Entry 6D55 (X-ray diffraction, 1.68 A resolution); this record covers chains B and C of the 3 polymer chains in the assembly.

[Chain B]
Protein: Son of sevenless homolog 1
Source organism: Homo sapiens
UniProt: Q07889 (SOS1_HUMAN); residue numbers follow UniProt; this construct covers 566-1046
Chain sequence (482 residues; numbered 565 to 1046; the number before each row is that of its first residue):
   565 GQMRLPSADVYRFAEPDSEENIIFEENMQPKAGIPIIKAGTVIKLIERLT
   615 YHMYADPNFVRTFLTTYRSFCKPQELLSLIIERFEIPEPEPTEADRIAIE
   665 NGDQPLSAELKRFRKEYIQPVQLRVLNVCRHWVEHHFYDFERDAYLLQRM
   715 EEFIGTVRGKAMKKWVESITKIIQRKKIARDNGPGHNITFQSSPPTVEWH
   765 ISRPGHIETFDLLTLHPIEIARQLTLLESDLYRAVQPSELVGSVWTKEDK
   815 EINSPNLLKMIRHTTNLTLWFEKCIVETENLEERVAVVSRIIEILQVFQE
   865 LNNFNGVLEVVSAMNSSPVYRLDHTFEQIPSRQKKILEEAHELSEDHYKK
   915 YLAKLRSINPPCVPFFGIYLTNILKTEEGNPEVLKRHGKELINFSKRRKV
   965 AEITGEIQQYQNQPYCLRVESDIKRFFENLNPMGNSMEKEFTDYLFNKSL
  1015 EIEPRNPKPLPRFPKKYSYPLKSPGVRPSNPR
Not modelled in the structure: 591-596, 744-750
Differences from the reference sequence: expression tag (565)
Small-molecule neighbours: FWA (6-chloro-2-(2,6-diazaspiro[3.3]heptan-2-yl)-1-[(4-fluoro-3,5-dimethylphenyl)methyl]-4-(4-methylpiperazin-1-yl)-1H-benzimidazole): Val-852, Ile-856, Val-875, Met-878, Asn-879, Val-883, Tyr-884, Leu-886, Asp-887, Thr-889, Phe-890, Ile-893, Lys-898, Leu-901, Glu-902, His-905, Glu-909
From the paper describing this entry:
  - binding site for FWA: Glu-902
  - binding site for FWA: Asp-887 (proposed by the authors, not directly observed)

[Chain C]
Protein: GTPase HRas
Source organism: Homo sapiens
UniProt: P01112 (RASH_HUMAN); residues 1-166 here = UniProt positions 1-166
Chain sequence (167 residues; numbered 0 to 166; the number before each row is that of its first residue; numbering starts at 0):
     0 GMTEYKLVVVGAGGVGKSALTIQLIQNHFVDEYDPTIEDSYRKQVVIDGE
    50 TCLLDILDTAGQEEYSAMRDQYMRTGEGFLCVFAINNTKSFEDIHQYREQ
   100 IKRVKDSDDVPMVLVGNKCDLAARTVESRQAQDLARSYGIPYIETSAKTR
   150 QGVEDAFYTLVREIRQH
Differences from the reference sequence: expression tag (0)
Metal / ion sites: Na+: Thr-87, Thr-124
Swiss-Prot annotation at these positions:
  - region: His-166 (Hypervariable region)
  - motif: Tyr-32 to Tyr-40 (Effector region)
  - binding site (GTP): Gly-13 to Ala-18, Val-29 to Thr-35, Ala-59, Gly-60, Asn-116 to Asp-119, Ser-145 to Lys-147
  - modified residue: Met-1 (N-acetylmethionine), Thr-2 (N-acetylthreonine), Cys-118 (S-nitrosocysteine)
  - glycosylation: Thr-35 (Microbial infection: O-linked (Glc) threonine)
  - natural variant: Gly-12 (G12A: In CSTLO; G12C: In CSTLO; G12D: In CSTLO; G12E: In CSTLO; G12S: In CSTLO and CMEMS; G12V: In CSTLO, bladder carcinoma and CMEMS), Gly-13 (G13C: In CSTLO; G13D: In CSTLO; G13R: In SFM), Gln-22 (Q22K: In CMEMS), Glu-37 (E37EE: In CSTLO), Thr-58 (T58I: In CSTLO), Gln-61 (Q61K: In NMTC2; Q61L: In melanoma), Glu-63 (E63K: In CMEMS), Ser-89 (S89C: Found in a patient with severe fetal hydrops and pleural effusion; uncertain significance), Lys-117 (K117R: In CSTLO), Ala-146 (A146T: In CSTLO; A146V: In CSTLO)
  - mutagenesis: Ser-17 (S17N: Dominant negative. Prevents PLCE1 EGF-induced recruitment to plasma membrane. No effect on subcellular location of isoform 2), Asn-26 (N26G: Loss of interaction with PLCE1; when associated with V-12), Val-29 (V29A: No effect on interaction with PLCE1; when associated with V-12), Tyr-32 (Y32F: Loss of interaction and recruitment to plasma membrane of PLCE1; when associated with V-12), Pro-34 (P34G: No effect on interaction with PLCE1; when associated with V-12), Thr-35 (T35S: Loss of interaction with PLCE1; when associated with V-12), Glu-37 (E37G: No effect on interaction with PLCE1; when associated with V-12), Asp-38 (D38N: No effect on interaction with PLCE1; when associated with V-12), Ser-39 (S39C: No effect on interaction with PLCE1; when associated with V-12), Ala-59 (A59T: Loss of GTPase activity and creation of an autophosphorylation site), Gln-61 (Q61I: Moderately increased transformation of cultured cell lines; Q61R: Promotes interaction with SHOC2 and PP1C; Q61V: Strongly increased transformation of cultured cell lines), Ala-83 (A83T: GTP-binding activity reduced by factor of 30), 4 further mutagenesis entries in UniProt

[Chain B / chain C interface]
Residue-residue contacts (74):
  Trp-809(B) with Gly-60(C), hydrogen bond (side chain-backbone)
  Thr-810(B) with Gly-13(C)
  Leu-822(B) with Glu-63(C)
  Met-824(B) with Tyr-64(C)
  Ile-825(B) with Glu-63(C); Tyr-64(C)
  Arg-826(B) with Glu-63(C), salt bridge
  Thr-828(B) with Tyr-64(C)
  Thr-829(B) with Glu-63(C); Tyr-64(C); Ser-65(C); Ala-66(C)
  Thr-832(B) with Ala-66(C)
  Val-875(B) with Gln-70(C)
  Ser-876(B) with Ala-66(C); Met-67(C)
  Asn-879(B) with Asp-69(C); Gln-70(C), hydrogen bond; Arg-73(C), hydrogen bond (backbone-side chain)
  Ser-880(B) with Asp-69(C); Arg-73(C)
  Ser-881(B) with Asp-69(C), hydrogen bond (backbone-side chain); Arg-73(C); Arg-102(C); Val-103(C)
  Tyr-884(B) with Arg-73(C)
  His-905(B) with Gln-70(C)
  Ser-908(B) with Gln-70(C), hydrogen bond
  His-911(B) with Tyr-40(C); Asp-54(C), salt bridge; Ile-55(C)
  Tyr-912(B) with Met-67(C); Tyr-71(C), hydrogen bond
  Lys-913(B) with Glu-37(C), salt bridge
  Phe-929(B) with Gln-61(C); Tyr-64(C), hydrophobic; Met-67(C), hydrophobic; Tyr-71(C)
  Phe-930(B) with Tyr-64(C)
  Gly-931(B) with Gln-61(C), hydrogen bond (backbone-side chain); Tyr-64(C), hydrogen bond (backbone-side chain)
  Leu-934(B) with Gly-60(C)
  Thr-935(B) with Asp-57(C); Thr-58(C), hydrogen bond (side chain-backbone); Ala-59(C), hydrogen bond (side chain-backbone); Gln-61(C), hydrogen bond
  Asn-936(B) with Pro-34(C); Thr-35(C)
  Leu-938(B) with Ser-17(C); Ala-59(C); Gly-60(C)
  Lys-939(B) with Ile-21(C); Tyr-32(C); Pro-34(C); Asp-57(C), hydrogen bond (side chain-backbone)
  Thr-940(B) with Pro-34(C)
  Glu-942(B) with Ser-17(C); Ala-18(C); Ile-21(C)
  Gly-943(B) with Ile-21(C); Gln-25(C), hydrogen bond (backbone-side chain); Glu-31(C), hydrogen bond (backbone-backbone); Tyr-32(C), hydrogen bond (backbone-backbone)
  Asn-944(B) with Glu-31(C); Tyr-32(C), hydrogen bond (side chain-backbone)
  Pro-945(B) with Asp-30(C)
  Lys-963(B) with Tyr-32(C)
  Glu-1002(B) with Ser-65(C); Arg-68(C), salt bridge
  Lys-1003(B) with Gln-95(C)
  Thr-1006(B) with Arg-102(C)
  Asp-1007(B) with Arg-102(C), salt bridge
  Phe-1010(B) with Arg-102(C)
  Arg-1019(B) with Asp-105(C), salt bridge
Other interface residues (no listed pair), chain B (44 interface residues in all): Leu-833, Pro-882, Asp-910, Ile-932
Other interface residues (no listed pair), chain C (37 interface residues in all): Gly-12, Asp-33, Leu-56, Gln-99

[Summary]
44 residues of chain B face 37 of chain C across their interface, with 16 hydrogen bonds and 6 salt bridges.
Polar pairs include Arg-826(B)/Glu-63(C), His-911(B)/Asp-54(C) and Lys-913(B)/Glu-37(C). Ligands of chain B:
compound FWA. The paper reports a binding site for FWA at Glu-902(B) and Asp-887(B).
Here chain B is Son of sevenless homolog 1 and chain C is GTPase HRas, both from Homo sapiens. Entry 6D55
(Ras:SOS:Ras in complex with a small molecule activator) was determined by X-ray diffraction, deposited
together with 6D56, 6D59, 6D5E, 6D5G, 6D5H, 6D5J and 4 further entries.
